8EJP - chains A and C of the 4 polymer chains in the assembly; structure by X-ray diffraction, 2.17 A resolution.

Chain A:
Molecule: Homeobox domain-containing protein
Organism: Ornithorhynchus anatinus
Reference sequence: A0A6I8NF41 (A0A6I8NF41_ORNAN); residues 17-85 here correspond to UniProt positions 43-111 (UniProt number = residue number + 26)
Amino-acid sequence (71 residues; row label = number of the first residue in the row):
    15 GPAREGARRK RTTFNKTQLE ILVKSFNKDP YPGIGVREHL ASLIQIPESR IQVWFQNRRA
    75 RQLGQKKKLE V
Unresolved in the structure: 15-20, 77-85
Construct notes: expression tag (15-16)
Reported in the primary citation:
  - binding site for the 17-nt DNA strand: Arg75
  - conformationally variable residues (side-chain flip): Arg75
  - specificity-determining residues: Arg75

Chain C:
Molecule: 17-nt DNA strand
Sequence (17 nucleotides; numbered 1 to 17; the number before each row is that of its first residue):
     1 GCGTAATCTA ATCAACA

Interface between chain A and chain C:
Residue-residue contacts - 19 pairs, chain A then chain C:
  Arg22(A) with DA6(C), base contact; DT7(C), sugar contact
  Arg23(A) with DA6(C), phosphate contact; DT7(C), salt bridge to the phosphate
  Lys24(A) with DA6(C), phosphate contact
  Arg25(A) with DG3(C), base contact; DT4(C), hydrogen bond to the base; DA5(C), hydrogen bond to the sugar
  Thr26(A) with DA5(C), hydrogen bond to the phosphate; DA6(C), hydrogen bond to the phosphate
  Phe28(A) with DA5(C), phosphate contact
  Arg64(A) with DA6(C), salt bridge to the phosphate; DT7(C), salt bridge to the phosphate
  Val67(A) with DT7(C), base contact
  Trp68(A) with DA5(C), phosphate contact
  Asn71(A) with DA5(C), base contact; DA6(C), hydrogen bond to the base
  Arg75(A) with DT4(C), sugar contact; DA5(C), salt bridge to the phosphate
Other interface residues (no listed pair), chain A (12 interface residues in all): Leu33

In short:
12 residues of chain A and 5 residues of chain C are in contact; the contacts include 5 hydrogen bonds and 4
salt bridges. Polar contacts include Arg25(A)-DT4(C), Asn71(A)-DA6(C) and Arg25(A)-DA5(C). The paper reports a
binding site for the 17-nt DNA strand at Arg75(A); the specificity determinant Arg75(A).
Chain A is Homeobox domain-containing protein (Ornithorhynchus anatinus) and chain C is a 17-nt DNA strand;
the structure, Crystal structure of the homeodomain of Platypus sDUX in complex with DNA containing
5-Bromouracil, was determined by X-ray diffraction (same publication as 8EJO).
